8F6N - chains A and B; structure by X-ray diffraction, 2.12 A resolution.

Chain A (and B):
Name: Dihydropyrimidine dehydrogenase [NADP(+)]
From: Sus scrofa
Notes: EC 1.3.1.2; chain B of this document is another copy of the same molecule, construct and numbering; everything in this record applies to it too
UniProt: Q28943 (DPYD_PIG); residue numbers follow UniProt; this construct covers 1-1018
Amino-acid sequence (1025 residues; numbered 1 to 1025; the number before each row is that of its first residue):
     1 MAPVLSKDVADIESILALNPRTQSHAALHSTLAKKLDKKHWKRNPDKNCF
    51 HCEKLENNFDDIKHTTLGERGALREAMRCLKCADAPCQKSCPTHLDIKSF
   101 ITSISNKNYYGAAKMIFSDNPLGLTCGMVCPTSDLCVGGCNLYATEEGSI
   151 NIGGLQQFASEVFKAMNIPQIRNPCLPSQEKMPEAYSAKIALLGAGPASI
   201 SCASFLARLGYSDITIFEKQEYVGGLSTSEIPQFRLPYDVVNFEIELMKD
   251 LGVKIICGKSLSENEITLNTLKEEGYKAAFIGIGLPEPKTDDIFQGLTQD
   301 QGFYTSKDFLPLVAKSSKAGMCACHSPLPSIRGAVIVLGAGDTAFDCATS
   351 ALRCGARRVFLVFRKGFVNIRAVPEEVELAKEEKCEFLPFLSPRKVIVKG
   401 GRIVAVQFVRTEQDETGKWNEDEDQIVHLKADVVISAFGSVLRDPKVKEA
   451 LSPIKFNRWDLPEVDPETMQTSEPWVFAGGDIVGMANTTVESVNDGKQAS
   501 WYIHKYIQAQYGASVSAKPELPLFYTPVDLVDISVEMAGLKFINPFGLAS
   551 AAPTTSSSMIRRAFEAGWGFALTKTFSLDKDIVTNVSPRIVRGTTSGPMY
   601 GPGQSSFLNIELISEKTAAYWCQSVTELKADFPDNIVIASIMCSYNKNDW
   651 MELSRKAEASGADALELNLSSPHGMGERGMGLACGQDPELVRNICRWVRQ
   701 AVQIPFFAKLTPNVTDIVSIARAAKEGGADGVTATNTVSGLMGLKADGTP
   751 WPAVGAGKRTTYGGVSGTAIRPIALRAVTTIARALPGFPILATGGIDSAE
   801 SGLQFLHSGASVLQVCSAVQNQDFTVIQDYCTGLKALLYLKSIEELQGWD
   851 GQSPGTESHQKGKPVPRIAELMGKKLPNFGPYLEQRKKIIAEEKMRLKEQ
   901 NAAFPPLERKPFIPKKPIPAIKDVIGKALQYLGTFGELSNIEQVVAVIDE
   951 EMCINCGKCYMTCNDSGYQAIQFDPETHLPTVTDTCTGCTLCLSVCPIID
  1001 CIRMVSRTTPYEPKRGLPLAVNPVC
Unresolved in the structure: 1, 319, 323-326, 329, 675-679, 899-907, 1018-1025 (chain B: 1-2, 674-679, 899-907, 1019-1025)
Construct notes: conflict D60 (Gly in Q28943); engineered mutation S671 (Cys in Q28943); expression tag (1019-1025)
Curated features (UniProtKB/Swiss-Prot):
  - binding site ([4Fe-4S] cluster): C79, C82, C87, C91, C130, C136, C140, Q156, C953, C956, C959, C963, C986, C989, C992, C996
  - binding site (FAD): V129, G194 to A198, E218 to L226, R235, L261, G480 to T489
  - binding site (NADP(+)): A340 to T343, R364, K365, R371, A437 to G439, D481 to N487
  - binding site (FMN): S550, K574, T575, K709, G767, T793 to G795, C816, S817
  - binding site (substrate): N609, N668 to S670, N736, T737
  - modified residue: K384 (N6-acetyllysine)
  - mutagenesis: C126 (C126A: No effect on enzyme activity. Reduced iron content), Q156 (Q156E: Loss of enzyme activity. Reduces iron content), R235 (R235A/K: Loss of enzyme activity. Loss of FAD binding), S670 (S670A: Strongly reduced affinity for uracil. Reduces enzyme activity by 30%), H673 (H673Q: Reduces activity by 50%)
Metal / ion sites: 4Fe-4S cluster Fe site 1: C79, C82, C87, C140; 4Fe-4S cluster Fe site 2: C91, C130, C136, Q156; 4Fe-4S cluster Fe site 3: C953, C956, C959, C996; 4Fe-4S cluster Fe site 4: C963, C986, C989, C992
Small-molecule neighbours:
  - FAD (flavin-adenine dinucleotide): V129, C130, P131, G194, A195, G196, P197, A198, F217, E218, K219, Q220, G225, L226, E230, I231, R235, K259, S260, L261, G282, I283, G284, L285, P286, L310, D342, T343, D346, V373, V447, G479, G480, D481, I482, N487, T488, T489, V490, S492
  - FMN (flavin mononucleotide): A549, S550, A551, A552, K574, T575, I590, N609, E611, L612, S640, E666, N668, K709, T735, N736, T737, S766, G767, I770, T793, G794, G795, Q814, V815, C816, S817, Q820
  - 4Fe-4S cluster (SF4), molecule 1: C79, L80, K81, C82, A85, P86, C87, I97, C140, N141, L142, I150, I152
  - 4Fe-4S cluster (SF4), molecule 2: C91, P92, T93, L95, I97, N120, C126, C130, T132, L135, C136, I152, G153, Q156, V490
  - 4Fe-4S cluster (SF4), molecule 3: A946, C963, Y968, I971, V982, C986, T987, G988, C989, T990, L991, C992, M1004
  - 4Fe-4S cluster (SF4), molecule 4: I948, C953, I954, N955, C956, G957, K958, C959, P980, C996, P997, I998, C1001, I1002
  - thymine (TDR): N609, E611, L612, I613, N668, S670, N736, T737

How chain A and chain B interact:
Contacting residue pairs (531; chain A residue first):
  A2(A) with Q623(B)
  P3(A) with Q623(B), hydrogen bond (backbone-side chain); E627(B)
  V4(A) with E627(B)
  L5(A) with S557(B); Y620(B); Q623(B); S624(B); E627(B), hydrogen bond (backbone-side chain)
  S6(A) with S557(B); S558(B); R561(B), hydrogen bond (backbone-side chain); E627(B), hydrogen bond
  K7(A) with R561(B)
  D8(A) with S558(B), hydrogen bond; R562(B), salt bridge
  L16(A) with R562(B)
  L18(A) with A83(B); D84(B)
  N19(A) with R562(B)
  P20(A) with K98(B); D823(B); T825(B)
  R21(A) with T825(B)
  T22(A) with E565(B); A566(B), hydrogen bond (side chain-backbone); T825(B); Q828(B)
  Q23(A) with L523(B)
  S24(A) with L523(B)
  H25(A) with P519(B); E520(B), salt bridge; L521(B); L523(B)
  A26(A) with S118(B); D119(B); L521(B), hydrogen bond (backbone-backbone); L523(B)
  A27(A) with H94(B); D119(B), hydrogen bond (backbone-side chain); K497(B), hydrogen bond (backbone-side chain)
  L28(A) with Q498(B); P519(B), hydrophobic; L521(B), hydrophobic
  H29(A) with H94(B); N494(B), hydrogen bond (backbone-side chain); Q498(B), hydrogen bond (backbone-side chain)
  S30(A) with P466(B); N494(B); Q498(B), hydrogen bond (backbone-side chain)
  T31(A) with E491(B), hydrogen bond (side chain-backbone); N494(B), hydrogen bond; D495(B), hydrogen bond
  L32(A) with P466(B), hydrophobic; M485(B), hydrophobic
  K34(A) with Q88(B), hydrogen bond (side chain-backbone); K89(B), hydrogen bond (side chain-backbone); C91(B), hydrogen bond (side chain-backbone); P92(B); H94(B), hydrogen bond
  K35(A) with M485(B), hydrogen bond (side chain-backbone); N487(B); E491(B), salt bridge
  D37(A) with K89(B)
  K38(A) with D134(B), salt bridge
  W41(A) with P86(B), hydrophobic; K89(B); G139(B)
  K42(A) with S133(B), hydrogen bond (side chain-backbone); D134(B), salt bridge; G138(B)
  R43(A) with G138(B), hydrogen bond (backbone-backbone); G139(B); C140(B); N141(B), hydrogen bond; Y143(B); A144(B)
  N44(A) with S133(B), hydrogen bond (side chain-backbone); G138(B); Y143(B)
  P45(A) with Y143(B)
  K47(A) with A372(B); P374(B)
  F50(A) with V368(B); N369(B)
  T66(A) with E146(B)
  L67(A) with E146(B)
  G68(A) with E146(B), hydrogen bond (backbone-side chain)
  R70(A) with T145(B); E146(B), salt bridge; E147(B), salt bridge
  G71(A) with E146(B)
  R74(A) with R78(B); E147(B), salt bridge; M599(B)
  M77(A) with S596(B); P598(B); M599(B), hydrophobic
  L80(A) with I954(B), hydrophobic; C956(B), hydrophobic; K958(B)
  K81(A) with M961(B)
  C82(A) with C956(B); M961(B)
  A83(A) with C956(B), hydrogen bond (backbone-backbone); M961(B); F973(B)
  D84(A) with L18(B); H978(B), salt bridge
  P86(A) with W41(B), hydrophobic
  Q88(A) with K34(B), hydrogen bond (backbone-side chain)
  K89(A) with K34(B), hydrogen bond (backbone-side chain); D37(B); W41(B)
  C91(A) with K34(B), hydrogen bond (backbone-side chain)
  P92(A) with K34(B)
  H94(A) with A27(B); H29(B); K34(B), hydrogen bond
  K98(A) with P20(B); M961(B)
  S118(A) with A26(B)
  D119(A) with A26(B); A27(B), hydrogen bond (side chain-backbone)
  S133(A) with K42(B), hydrogen bond (backbone-side chain); N44(B), hydrogen bond (backbone-side chain)
  D134(A) with K38(B), salt bridge; K42(B), salt bridge; D46(B); K47(B)
  G138(A) with K42(B); R43(B), hydrogen bond (backbone-backbone); N44(B)
  G139(A) with W41(B)
  C140(A) with R43(B)
  N141(A) with R43(B), hydrogen bond; I954(B); N955(B), hydrogen bond (side chain-backbone); C956(B)
  Y143(A) with R43(B); N44(B); P45(B); K861(B)
  A144(A) with K861(B); I954(B), hydrophobic
  T145(A) with R70(B); K861(B)
  E146(A) with T66(B); L67(B); G68(B), hydrogen bond (side chain-backbone); R70(B), salt bridge; G71(B); K861(B); G862(B)
  E147(A) with R70(B), salt bridge; R74(B), salt bridge
  F205(A) with A26(B), hydrophobic
  R358(A) with Q413(B)
  G366(A) with E386(B)
  F367(A) with F367(B), hydrophobic; E386(B), hydrogen bond (backbone-side chain); F387(B)
  V368(A) with C49(B); F50(B); K384(B); E386(B)
  R371(A) with K47(B)
  A372(A) with K47(B)
  V373(A) with K47(B)
  P374(A) with K47(B)
  K384(A) with V368(B)
  E386(A) with G366(B); F367(B); V368(B), hydrogen bond (side chain-backbone); F390(B)
  F387(A) with F367(B); P389(B)
  L388(A) with R410(B)
  P389(A) with F387(B); L388(B), hydrophobic; P389(B)
  F390(A) with E386(B)
  R410(A) with H428(B), hydrogen bond (side chain-backbone); L429(B); K430(B)
  E412(A) with K430(B), salt bridge
  Q413(A) with R358(B)
  Q425(A) with I426(B); V427(B); H428(B), hydrogen bond (side chain-backbone)
  I426(A) with Q425(B)
  V427(A) with R410(B); Q425(B)
  H428(A) with R410(B), hydrogen bond (backbone-side chain); Q425(B)
  L429(A) with R410(B)
  P466(A) with S30(B); L32(B), hydrophobic
  E467(A) with S30(B)
  M485(A) with L32(B), hydrophobic; K35(B)
  N487(A) with K35(B), hydrogen bond
  E491(A) with T31(B); K35(B), salt bridge
  N494(A) with H29(B), hydrogen bond (side chain-backbone); S30(B); T31(B), hydrogen bond
  D495(A) with T31(B), hydrogen bond
  K497(A) with A27(B), hydrogen bond (side chain-backbone); L28(B)
  Q498(A) with L28(B); H29(B), hydrogen bond (side chain-backbone); S30(B), hydrogen bond (side chain-backbone)
  W501(A) with L28(B), hydrophobic
  Y502(A) with L28(B), hydrophobic
  K518(A) with H25(B)
  P519(A) with L28(B), hydrophobic
  E520(A) with H25(B), salt bridge
  L521(A) with H25(B); A26(B), hydrogen bond (backbone-backbone); L28(B), hydrophobic
  P522(A) with A26(B)
  L523(A) with S24(B); H25(B); A26(B)
  A552(A) with S966(B)
  P553(A) with D965(B); S966(B)
  T555(A) with G967(B); Y968(B)
  S557(A) with L5(B); S6(B)
  S558(A) with S6(B); D8(B), hydrogen bond
  M559(A) with N964(B); D965(B); S966(B); G967(B); Q969(B)
  R561(A) with S6(B), hydrogen bond (side chain-backbone); K7(B)
  R562(A) with D8(B), salt bridge; L16(B); N19(B); N964(B), hydrogen bond (side chain-backbone); D965(B), salt bridge; Q969(B)
  A566(A) with T22(B)
  I582(A) with R1015(B)
  V583(A) with R1015(B)
  T584(A) with N940(B); R1015(B), hydrogen bond
  N585(A) with N940(B); Q943(B), hydrogen bond (backbone-side chain)
  V586(A) with F935(B), hydrophobic; S939(B); N940(B)
  S587(A) with E942(B); Q943(B), hydrogen bond; V944(B), hydrogen bond (side chain-backbone); T987(B); G988(B)
  P588(A) with V944(B); G988(B); T990(B)
  R589(A) with Y968(B), hydrogen bond; T987(B), hydrogen bond (side chain-backbone); C989(B), hydrogen bond (backbone-backbone)
  I590(A) with C989(B), hydrogen bond (backbone-backbone); T990(B); L991(B), hydrophobic; S994(B), hydrogen bond (backbone-side chain)
  V591(A) with S994(B)
  R592(A) with S994(B), hydrogen bond (backbone-side chain)
  T594(A) with R771(B)
  T595(A) with S605(B); T768(B), hydrogen bond (backbone-side chain); A769(B), hydrogen bond (backbone-backbone); P772(B)
  S596(A) with S596(B); S605(B)
  P598(A) with L73(B), hydrophobic; M77(B)
  M599(A) with R74(B)
  Y600(A) with R74(B); C996(B); P997(B); I999(B), hydrophobic
  G601(A) with V995(B); C996(B); P997(B)
  S605(A) with T595(B)
  I610(A) with F935(B)
  L612(A) with F935(B), hydrophobic
  E615(A) with P1013(B); R1015(B), salt bridge
  K616(A) with K1014(B); R1015(B); G1016(B)
  T617(A) with R1015(B), hydrogen bond (backbone-backbone); L1017(B), hydrogen bond (side chain-backbone)
  A619(A) with L1017(B), hydrophobic
  Y620(A) with L5(B), hydrophobic; G1016(B); L1017(B)
  Q623(A) with P3(B), hydrogen bond (side chain-backbone); L5(B)
  E627(A) with P3(B); V4(B); L5(B), hydrogen bond (side chain-backbone); S6(B), hydrogen bond
  D631(A) with K7(B), salt bridge
  G681(A) with T715(B)
  Q686(A) with T715(B)
  N713(A) with T715(B)
  V714(A) with T715(B)
  T715(A) with M680(B); G681(B); Q686(B); N713(B); V714(B); T715(B), hydrogen bond (side chain-backbone)
  D716(A) with M680(B)
  V738(A) with I773(B), hydrophobic
  S739(A) with R776(B), hydrogen bond
  G740(A) with P772(B); R776(B)
  L741(A) with P772(B), hydrogen bond (backbone-backbone); L775(B); R776(B); T779(B)
  M742(A) with P772(B), hydrophobic
  G743(A) with L775(B); Q804(B)
  L744(A) with Q804(B), hydrogen bond (backbone-side chain); S808(B); A928(B), hydrophobic
  K745(A) with D850(B)
  A746(A) with L803(B); H807(B), hydrogen bond (backbone-side chain); K841(B), hydrogen bond (backbone-side chain); D850(B), hydrogen bond (backbone-side chain); G851(B)
  D747(A) with H807(B); K841(B)
  G748(A) with H807(B); A928(B); Y931(B)
  T749(A) with Y931(B)
  P750(A) with Y931(B)
  V754(A) with S939(B)
  G755(A) with E942(B)
  A756(A) with E942(B), hydrogen bond (backbone-side chain)
  G757(A) with Y931(B)
  K758(A) with Y931(B)
  R759(A) with Q930(B), hydrogen bond (side chain-backbone); Y931(B); L932(B), hydrogen bond (side chain-backbone); G933(B); E937(B); L938(B)
  T760(A) with Y931(B), hydrogen bond (backbone-backbone); L932(B); G933(B), hydrogen bond (backbone-backbone); L938(B)
  T761(A) with L932(B); G933(B), hydrogen bond (side chain-backbone); T934(B); F935(B), hydrogen bond (side chain-backbone); L938(B)
  Y762(A) with R776(B); T779(B), hydrogen bond; T780(B), hydrogen bond; L932(B)
  V765(A) with P772(B), hydrophobic
  T768(A) with T595(B), hydrogen bond (side chain-backbone)
  A769(A) with T595(B)
  P772(A) with T595(B); G740(B); L741(B), hydrogen bond (backbone-backbone); M742(B), hydrophobic; V765(B), hydrophobic
  I773(A) with V738(B), hydrophobic; I773(B), hydrophobic
  R776(A) with S739(B), hydrogen bond; G740(B); L741(B); Y762(B)
  T779(A) with L741(B); Y762(B)
  T780(A) with Y762(B), hydrogen bond (backbone-side chain)
  Q804(A) with G743(B); L744(B), hydrogen bond (side chain-backbone)
  H807(A) with A746(B), hydrogen bond (side chain-backbone); D747(B); G748(B), hydrogen bond (side chain-backbone)
  S808(A) with L744(B)
  V819(A) with D965(B); S966(B)
  Q820(A) with T962(B), hydrogen bond (backbone-side chain); S966(B); L991(B); V995(B)
  N821(A) with K958(B), hydrogen bond (backbone-side chain)
  Q822(A) with M961(B)
  D823(A) with P20(B); M961(B); D965(B)
  F824(A) with D965(B), hydrogen bond (backbone-side chain)
  T825(A) with P20(B); R21(B); T22(B)
  Q828(A) with T22(B)
  K841(A) with A746(B), hydrogen bond (side chain-backbone)
  D850(A) with K745(B), salt bridge; A746(B), hydrogen bond (side chain-backbone)
  G851(A) with A746(B)
  Q860(A) with A144(B)
  K861(A) with Y143(B); A144(B), hydrogen bond (backbone-backbone); T145(B); E146(B)
  G862(A) with E146(B), hydrogen bond (backbone-side chain)
  A928(A) with L744(B), hydrophobic; G748(B)
  Q930(A) with R759(B), hydrogen bond (backbone-side chain)
  Y931(A) with G748(B); T749(B); P750(B); G757(B); K758(B); R759(B); T760(B), hydrogen bond (backbone-backbone)
  L932(A) with R759(B), hydrogen bond (backbone-side chain); T760(B); Y762(B), hydrophobic
  G933(A) with R759(B); T760(B), hydrogen bond (backbone-backbone); T761(B), hydrogen bond (backbone-side chain)
  T934(A) with T761(B)
  F935(A) with V586(B), hydrophobic; I610(B); L612(B), hydrophobic; T761(B)
  E937(A) with R759(B), salt bridge
  L938(A) with V586(B), hydrophobic; I610(B), hydrophobic; R759(B); T760(B)
  S939(A) with V586(B); V754(B)
  N940(A) with T584(B); N585(B)
  E942(A) with G755(B); A756(B), hydrogen bond (side chain-backbone)
  Q943(A) with N585(B), hydrogen bond (side chain-backbone); V586(B); S587(B), hydrogen bond
  V944(A) with S587(B), hydrogen bond (backbone-side chain); P588(B)
  I954(A) with L80(B), hydrophobic; N141(B); A144(B), hydrophobic
  N955(A) with N141(B), hydrogen bond (backbone-side chain)
  C956(A) with L80(B), hydrophobic; C82(B); A83(B), hydrogen bond (backbone-backbone); N141(B)
  K958(A) with L80(B); G601(B); P602(B); N821(B), hydrogen bond (side chain-backbone)
  M961(A) with K81(B); A83(B), hydrophobic; K98(B); Q822(B); D823(B)
  T962(A) with Q820(B), hydrogen bond (side chain-backbone); Q822(B)
  N964(A) with R562(B), hydrogen bond (backbone-side chain)
  D965(A) with P553(B); R562(B), salt bridge; V819(B); D823(B); F824(B), hydrogen bond (side chain-backbone)
  S966(A) with A552(B); P553(B); V819(B); Q820(B), hydrogen bond (side chain-backbone)
  G967(A) with M559(B)
  Y968(A) with T555(B); R589(B), hydrogen bond
  Q969(A) with M559(B); R562(B)
  H978(A) with D84(B), salt bridge
  T987(A) with S587(B); R589(B), hydrogen bond
  G988(A) with S587(B); P588(B); R589(B)
  C989(A) with R589(B), hydrogen bond (backbone-backbone); I590(B), hydrogen bond (backbone-backbone)
  T990(A) with P588(B); I590(B); W751(B)
  L991(A) with I590(B), hydrophobic; F607(B), hydrophobic
  S994(A) with I590(B), hydrogen bond (side chain-backbone); V591(B); R592(B)
  V995(A) with G601(B); Q820(B)
  C996(A) with Y600(B); G601(B)
  P997(A) with Y600(B); G601(B)
  I999(A) with Y600(B), hydrophobic
  Y1011(A) with N585(B); E615(B)
  P1013(A) with E615(B)
  K1014(A) with E615(B); K616(B)
  R1015(A) with I582(B); V583(B), hydrogen bond (side chain-backbone); T584(B); E615(B), hydrogen bond (side chain-backbone); K616(B); T617(B), hydrogen bond (backbone-backbone)
  G1016(A) with Y620(B)
  L1017(A) with A619(B), hydrophobic; Y620(B)
Also at the interface, not in a pair above, chain A (265 interface residues in all): L73, R78, S90, L135, C385, E415, K430, P602, Q604, F607, S624, L628, M680, W751, R771, L775, R783, L803, I827, L837, Y960, F973, P975, L993, M1004
Also at the interface, not in a pair above, chain B (266 interface residues in all): S90, L135, L142, F205, R357, I370, V373, E415, E467, W501, Y502, K518, P522, T594, Q604, E611, L628, I827, L837, Q860, G957, Y960, L993, M1004, Y1011, P1018

Summary:
265 residues of chain A and 266 residues of chain B are in contact, with 124 hydrogen bonds and 25 salt
bridges. Polar contacts include D8(A)-R562(B), H25(A)-E520(B) and K35(A)-E491(B). Ligands of chain A: 4 copies
of 4Fe-4S cluster, flavin mononucleotide, flavin-adenine dinucleotide and thymine.
Chain A and chain B are both Dihydropyrimidine dehydrogenase [NADP(+)] (Sus scrofa); the structure,
Dihydropyrimidine Dehydrogenase (DPD) C671S Mutant Soaked with Thymine Quasi-Anaerobically, was determined by
X-ray diffraction together with 8F5W from the same study.
